Entry 6TCZ (electron microscopy, 3.40 A resolution); this record covers chains I and J of the 28 polymer chains in the assembly.

== Chain I ==
Molecule: Proteasome subunit beta
Organism: Leishmania donovani
Notes: EC 3.4.25.1
Amino-acid sequence (254 residues; numbered 1 to 254; the number before each row is that of its first residue):
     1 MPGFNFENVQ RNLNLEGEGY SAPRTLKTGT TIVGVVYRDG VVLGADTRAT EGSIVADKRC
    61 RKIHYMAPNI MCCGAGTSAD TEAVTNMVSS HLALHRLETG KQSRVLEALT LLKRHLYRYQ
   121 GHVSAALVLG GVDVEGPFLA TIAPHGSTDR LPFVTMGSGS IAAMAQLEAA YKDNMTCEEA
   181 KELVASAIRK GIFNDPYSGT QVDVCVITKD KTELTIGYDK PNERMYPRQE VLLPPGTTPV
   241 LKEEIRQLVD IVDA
Not modelled in the structure: 1-29, 249-254

== Chain J ==
Molecule: Proteasome subunit beta
Organism: Leishmania donovani
Notes: EC 3.4.25.1
Amino-acid sequence (205 residues; row label = number of the first residue in the row):
     1 MSIMAYSGGS VMAMAGKECF VIISDNRLGE QLKTISTEVP KLHVVNDSIV YGLTGLRTDQ
    61 QTFANKVQFR TEMYKLREER DITGKAFAAM ITSMLYEARF GPWFVEPVIG SIDKSTGEVY
   121 LCATDLIGAP CEPEDYVCAG TAAESLHGMC EALWRPGMSP EELFEIAAQA MLSACDRDSL
   181 SGYGAVAMIV TKDKVTTRLI KGRKD
Not modelled in the structure: 1

== Interface between chain I and chain J ==
Pairs across the interface (54):
  E51(I) - D125(J)
  D57(I) - C131(J)
  D57(I) - E132(J)
  D57(I) - P133(J)
  K58(I) - E151(J)  salt bridge
  C60(I) - C131(J)  hydrophobic
  S78(I) - A129(J)
  A79(I) - Y96(J)  hydrophobic
  A79(I) - I127(J)
  A79(I) - A129(J)
  D80(I) - Y96(J)  hydrogen bond
  D80(I) - R99(J)  salt bridge
  E82(I) - P130(J)
  A83(I) - Y96(J)  hydrophobic
  H122(I) - F100(J)
  R228(I) - W154(J)  hydrogen bond (side chain-backbone)
  R228(I) - R155(J)
  R228(I) - P156(J)
  E230(I) - R155(J)  salt bridge
  L233(I) - E165(J)
  L233(I) - I166(J)  hydrophobic
  L233(I) - Q169(J)
  P235(I) - E161(J)
  P235(I) - E162(J)
  P235(I) - E165(J)
  G236(I) - E165(J)  hydrogen bond (backbone-side chain)
  T237(I) - E165(J)  hydrogen bond (backbone-side chain)
  T238(I) - F164(J)
  T238(I) - E165(J)  hydrogen bond (backbone-side chain)
  T238(I) - A168(J)
  T238(I) - Q169(J)
  P239(I) - I200(J)
  P239(I) - K201(J)  hydrogen bond (backbone-backbone)
  V240(I) - F164(J)  hydrophobic
  V240(I) - R198(J)
  V240(I) - L199(J)
  L241(I) - L199(J)  hydrogen bond (backbone-backbone)
  L241(I) - K201(J)
  K242(I) - R198(J)
  K242(I) - L199(J)  hydrogen bond (backbone-backbone)
  E243(I) - T196(J)
  E243(I) - T197(J)
  E243(I) - R198(J)  salt bridge
  E244(I) - T196(J)
  E244(I) - T197(J)  hydrogen bond (backbone-backbone)
  I245(I) - K194(J)
  I245(I) - V195(J)
  I245(I) - T196(J)
  R246(I) - K194(J)
  R246(I) - V195(J)  hydrogen bond (backbone-backbone)
  Q247(I) - K194(J)
  L248(I) - D47(J)
  L248(I) - K114(J)
  L248(I) - D193(J)  hydrogen bond (backbone-backbone)
Also at the interface, not in a pair above, chain I (31 interface residues in all): A56, T77, V123, V231
Also at the interface, not in a pair above, chain J (36 interface residues in all): T124, H147, A152, K192

== In short ==
Chain I and chain J form an interface of 31 and 36 residues respectively, with 11 hydrogen bonds and 4 salt
bridges. Polar contacts include K58(I)-E151(J), D80(I)-R99(J) and E230(I)-R155(J).
Here chain I is Proteasome subunit beta and chain J is Proteasome subunit beta, both from Leishmania donovani.
Entry 6TCZ (Leishmania tarentolae proteasome 20S subunit complexed with LXE408) was determined by electron
microscopy (same publication as 6TD5).
